PDB entry 5GAR | electron microscopy, 6.40 A resolution (low resolution: residue-level contacts below are approximate; hydrogen-bond / salt-bridge calls are withheld) | chains A and D of the 26 polymer chains in the assembly

[Chain A]
Protein: V-type ATP synthase alpha chain
Organism: Thermus thermophilus
Notes: EC 3.6.3.14
UniProt: Q56403 (VATA_THET8); numbering as in UniProt (aligned over 1-577)
Amino-acid sequence (577 residues; row label = number of the first residue in the row):
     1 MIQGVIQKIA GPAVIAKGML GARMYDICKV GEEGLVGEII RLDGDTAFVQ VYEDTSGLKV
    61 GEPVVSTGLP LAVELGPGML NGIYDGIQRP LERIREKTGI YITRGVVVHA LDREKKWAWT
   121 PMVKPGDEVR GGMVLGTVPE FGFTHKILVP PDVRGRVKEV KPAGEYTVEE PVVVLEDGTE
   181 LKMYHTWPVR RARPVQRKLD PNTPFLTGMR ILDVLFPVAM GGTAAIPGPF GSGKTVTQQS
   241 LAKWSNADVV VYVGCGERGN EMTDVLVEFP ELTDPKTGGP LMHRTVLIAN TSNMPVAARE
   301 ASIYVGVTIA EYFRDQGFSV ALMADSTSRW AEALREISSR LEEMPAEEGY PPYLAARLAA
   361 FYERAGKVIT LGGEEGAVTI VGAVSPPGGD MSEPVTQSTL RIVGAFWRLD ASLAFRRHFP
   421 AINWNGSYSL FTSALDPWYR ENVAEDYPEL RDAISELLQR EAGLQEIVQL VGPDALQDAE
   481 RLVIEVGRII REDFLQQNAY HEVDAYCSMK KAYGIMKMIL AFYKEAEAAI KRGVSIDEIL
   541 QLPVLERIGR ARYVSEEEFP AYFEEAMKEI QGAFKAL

[Chain D]
Protein: V-type ATP synthase beta chain
Organism: Thermus thermophilus
UniProt: Q72J73 (VATB_THET2); residues 7-463 here = UniProt positions 7-463
Amino-acid sequence (457 residues; numbered 7 to 463; the number before each row is that of its first residue):
     7 EYTGITYISG PLLFVENAKD LAYGAIVDIK DGTGRVRGGQ VIEVSEEYAV IQVFEETTGL
    67 DLATTSVSLV EDVARLGVSK EMLGRRFNGI GKPIDGLPPI TPEKRLPITG LPLNPVARRK
   127 PEQFIQTGIS TIDVMNTLVR GQKLPIFSGS GLPANEIAAQ IARQATVRPD LSGEGEKEEP
   187 FAVVFAAMGI TQRELSYFIQ EFERTGALSR SVLFLNKADD PTIERILTPR MALTVAEYLA
   247 FEHDYHVLVI LTDMTNYCEA LREIGAAREE IPGRRGYPGY MYTDLATIYE RAGVVEGKKG
   307 SVTQIPILSM PDDDRTHPIP DLTGYITEGQ IQLSRELHRK GIYPPIDPLP SLSRLMNNGV
   367 GKGKTREDHK QVSDQLYSAY ANGVDIRKLV AIIGEDALTE NDRRYLQFAD AFERFFINQG
   427 QQNRSIEESL QIAWALLSML PQGELKRISK DHIGKYY

[How chain A and chain D interact]
Residue-residue contacts - 12 pairs, chain A then chain D:
  Gln-7(A) with Glu-52(D)
  Lys-8(A) with Val-50(D)
  Ile-9(A) with Glu-49(D); Val-50(D)
  Ser-56(A) with Tyr-29(D)
  Gly-57(A) with Tyr-29(D)
  Leu-58(A) with Ala-28(D)
  Lys-59(A) with Leu-27(D)
  Ile-100(A) with Asn-120(D)
  Tyr-101(A) with Pro-118(D)
  Ile-102(A) with Pro-118(D)
  Gly-388(A) with Thr-322(D)
Interface residues without a listed pair, chain A (13 interface residues in all): Thr-55, Val-60
Interface residues without a listed pair, chain D (11 interface residues in all): Ser-51, Leu-119

[Summary]
Chain A and chain D form an interface of 13 and 11 residues respectively.
Here chain A is V-type ATP synthase alpha chain and chain D is V-type ATP synthase beta chain, both from
Thermus thermophilus. Entry 5GAR (Thermus thermophilus V/A-ATPase, conformation 1) was determined by electron
microscopy (same publication as 5GAS).
